Entry 4PGI (X-ray diffraction, 2.08 A resolution); this record covers chain A.

== Chain A ==
Molecule: Aldehyde decarbonylase
From: Prochlorococcus marinus
Notes: EC 4.1.99.5
UniProtKB: Q7V6D4 (ALDEC_PROMM); residues 1-243 here = UniProt positions 1-243
Amino-acid sequence (250 residues; numbered -20 to 243; 14 numbers in that range are skipped by the numbering (no residue carries them; nothing is unmodelled there); the number before each row is that of its first residue; numbers below 1 keep their minus sign (His-20 is residue -20)):
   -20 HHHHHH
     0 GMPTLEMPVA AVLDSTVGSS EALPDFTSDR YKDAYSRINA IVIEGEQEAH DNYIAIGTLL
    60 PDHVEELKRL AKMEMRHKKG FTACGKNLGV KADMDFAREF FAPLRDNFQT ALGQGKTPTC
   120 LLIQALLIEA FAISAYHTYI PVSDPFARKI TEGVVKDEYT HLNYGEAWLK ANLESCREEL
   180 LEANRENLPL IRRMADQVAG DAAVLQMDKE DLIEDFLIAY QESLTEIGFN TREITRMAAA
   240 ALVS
Unresolved in the structure: -20 to -16, 0-20, 242-243
Sequence notes: expression tag (-20 to -15, 0); engineered mutation Lys90 (Glu in Q7V6D4), Ala194 (Leu in Q7V6D4)
Bound ions: Fe ion site 1: Glu45, Glu73; Fe ion site 2: Glu73, Glu128, His160 (together with Y69)
Ligand contacts: Y69: Tyr34, Ile37, Asn38, Ile40, Val41, Gly44, Glu45, Ala48, Tyr52, Glu73, Phe80, Cys83, Phe100, Gln123, Ile127, Glu128, Phe130, Ala131, Ser133, Ala134, Tyr135, Tyr138, Thr150, Glu157, His160, Leu187, Ile190, Arg191, Ala194, Val197, Met206, Leu211, Ile212, Phe215
UniProt features mapped onto this chain:
  - binding site (Fe cation): Glu45, Glu73, His76, Glu128, His160
From the paper describing this entry:
  - Fe ion coordination: Glu45, Glu73, His76, Glu128, His160
  - conformationally variable residues (order/disorder transition, side-chain flip): Tyr52, Gln123, Glu128, Phe130, Val154 to Glu165, Val197
  - catalytic residues: Glu47, Asn51, Gln108, Gln123 (proposed by the authors, not directly observed)

== Overview ==
Chain A binds Y69. Glu45 and Glu73 coordinate Fe ion site 1. Glu73, Glu128 and His160 form the Fe ion site 2.
UniProt lists 5 Fe cation-binding residues. From the paper: catalytic residues Glu47, Asn51 and Gln108 among
others; Fe ion coordination by Glu45, Glu73 and His76 among others.
Chain A is Aldehyde decarbonylase (Prochlorococcus marinus); the structure, Insights into Substrate and Metal
Binding from the Crystal Structure of Cyanobacterial Aldehyde Deformylating Oxygenase with ..., was determined
by X-ray diffraction, deposited together with 4PGK, 4PG0, 4PG1 and 4TW3.
